7MI4 - chains B and G of the 8 polymer chains in the assembly; structure by electron microscopy, 3.20 A resolution.

== Chain B ==
Name: CRISPR-associated exonuclease Cas4/endonuclease Cas1 fusion
From: Geobacter sulfurreducens
Notes: EC 3.1.-.-, 3.1.12.1
UniProt: Q74H36 (CS4F1_GEOSL); residue numbers follow UniProt; this construct covers 1-559
Chain sequence (559 residues; numbered 1 to 559; the number before each row is that of its first residue):
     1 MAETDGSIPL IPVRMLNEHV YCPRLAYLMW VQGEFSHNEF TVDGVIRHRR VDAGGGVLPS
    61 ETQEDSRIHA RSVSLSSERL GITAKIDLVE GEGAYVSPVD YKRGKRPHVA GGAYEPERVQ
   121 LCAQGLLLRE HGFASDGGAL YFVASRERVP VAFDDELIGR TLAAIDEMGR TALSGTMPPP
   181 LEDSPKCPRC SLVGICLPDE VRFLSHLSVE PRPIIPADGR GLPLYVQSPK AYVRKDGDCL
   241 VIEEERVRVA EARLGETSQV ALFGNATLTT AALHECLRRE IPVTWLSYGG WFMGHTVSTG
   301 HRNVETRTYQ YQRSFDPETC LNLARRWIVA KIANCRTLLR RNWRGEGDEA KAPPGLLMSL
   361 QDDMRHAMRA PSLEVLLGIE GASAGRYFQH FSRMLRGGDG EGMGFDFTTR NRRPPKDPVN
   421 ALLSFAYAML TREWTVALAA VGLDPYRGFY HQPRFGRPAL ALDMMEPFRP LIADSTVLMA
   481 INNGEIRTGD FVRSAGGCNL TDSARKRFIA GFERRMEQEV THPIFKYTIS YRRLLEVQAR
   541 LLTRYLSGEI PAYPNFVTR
Not modelled in the structure: 1-218, 559
Metal / ion sites: Mn2+: Glu-380, Glu-466
From the paper describing this entry:
  - binding site for the 35-nt DNA strand: Arg-14, Asn-17, Glu-18, Tyr-21, Leu-25, Met-29, Phe-35, Glu-117, Cys-190, Ser-191, Leu-192
  - specificity-determining residues: Glu-18
  - specificity-determining residues: Arg-14, Leu-25, Leu-192 (by similarity / conservation)
  - catalytic residues: His-48, Asp-87, Asp-100, Lys-102
  - mutagenesis - H48G, D100A: decreased catalytic activity
  - mutagenesis - S191A: decreased catalytic activity on Gsu-PAM
  - mutagenesis - E18Y: abolished catalytic activity on both PAMs

== Chain G ==
Molecule: 35-nt DNA strand
Sequence (35 nucleotides; each row starts with the number of its first residue):
     1 GTCGTAGCTG AGGCCTCAGC TACGACTTTT TGAAT
Metal / ion sites: Mn2+ site 1: DC15 (shared with 3 residues of chain F); Mn2+ site 2: DG32 (shared with 4 residues of chain C)

== Interface between chain B and chain G ==
Residue-residue contacts (10):
  Pro-229(B) / DC3(G)  sugar contact
  Lys-230(B) / DT2(G)  base contact
  Lys-230(B) / DC3(G)  sugar contact
  Tyr-232(B) / DT2(G)  base contact
  Glu-243(B) / DT2(G)  base contact
  Glu-244(B) / DT2(G)  base contact
  Arg-246(B) / DG1(G)  phosphate contact
  Arg-246(B) / DT2(G)  base contact
  Asn-265(B) / DC3(G)  sugar contact
  Asn-265(B) / DG4(G)  sugar contact
Interface residues without a listed pair, chain B (10 interface residues in all): Glu-245, Gly-264, Thr-267

== Overview ==
Chain B and chain G form an interface of 10 and 4 residues respectively. Glu-380(B) and Glu-466(B) coordinate
Mn2+. From the paper: catalytic residues His-48(B), Asp-87(B) and Asp-100(B) among others; H48G and D100A of
chain B reduce catalytic activity; 4 substitutions were tested in all.
Chain B is CRISPR-associated exonuclease Cas4/endonuclease Cas1 fusion (Geobacter sulfurreducens) and chain G
is a 35-nt DNA strand; the structure, Symmetrical PAM-PAM prespacer bound Cas4/Cas1/Cas2 complex, was
determined by electron microscopy (same publication as 7MI5, 7MI9, 7MIB and 7MID).
